9E1N - chains E and I of the 11 polymer chains in the assembly; structure by electron microscopy, 3.40 A resolution.

Chain E:
Protein: Histone H3.2
Organism: Xenopus laevis
UniProtKB: P84233 (H32_XENLA); residues 0-135 here correspond to UniProt positions 1-136 (UniProt number = residue number + 1)
Chain sequence (136 residues; numbered 0 to 135; the number before each row is that of its first residue; numbering starts at 0):
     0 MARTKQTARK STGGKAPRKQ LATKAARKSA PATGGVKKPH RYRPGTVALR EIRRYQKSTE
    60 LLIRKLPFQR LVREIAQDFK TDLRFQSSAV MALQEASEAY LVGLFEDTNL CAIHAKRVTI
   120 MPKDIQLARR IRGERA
Disordered / not traced: 0-37, 134-135
Curated features (UniProtKB/Swiss-Prot):
  - modified residue: Arg2 (Asymmetric dimethylarginine), Thr3 (Phosphothreonine), Lys4 (Allysine), Gln5 (5-glutamyl dopamine), Thr6 (Phosphothreonine), Arg8 (Citrulline), Lys9 (N6,N6,N6-trimethyllysine), Ser10 (ADP-ribosylserine), Thr11 (Phosphothreonine), Lys14 (N6-(2-hydroxyisobutyryl)lysine), Arg17 (Asymmetric dimethylarginine), Lys18 (N6-(2-hydroxyisobutyryl)lysine), Lys23 (N6-(2-hydroxyisobutyryl)lysine), Arg26 (Citrulline), Lys27 (N6,N6,N6-trimethyllysine), Ser28 (ADP-ribosylserine), Lys36 (N6,N6,N6-trimethyllysine), Lys37 (N6-methyllysine), Tyr41 (Phosphotyrosine), Lys56 (N6,N6,N6-trimethyllysine) and 8 more in UniProt
  - lipidation: Cys110 (S-palmitoyl cysteine)

Chain I:
Molecule: 149-nt DNA strand
Organism: Homo sapiens
Sequence (149 nucleotides; numbered -73 to 75; the number before each row is that of its first residue; numbers below 1 keep their minus sign (DA-73 is residue -73)):
   -73 ACAGGATGTA TATATCTGAC ACGTGCCTGG AGACTAGGGA GTAATCCCCT TGGCGGTTAA
   -13 AACGCGGGGG ACAGCGCGTA CGTGCGTTTA AGCGGTGCTA GAGCTGTCTA CGACCAATTG
    47 AGCGGCCTCG GCACCGGGAT TCTCCAGGG

Interface between chain E and chain I:
Residue-residue contacts - 21 pairs, chain E then chain I:
  Arg40(E) - DG-8(I)  base contact
  Arg40(E) - DC71(I)  phosphate contact
  Arg42(E) - DG-5(I)  salt bridge to the phosphate
  Arg42(E) - DC70(I)  hydrogen bond to the phosphate
  Arg42(E) - DC71(I)  salt bridge to the phosphate
  Pro43(E) - DG-5(I)  sugar contact
  Thr45(E) - DC70(I)  hydrogen bond to the phosphate
  Arg63(E) - DA-14(I)  sugar contact
  Arg72(E) - DT-23(I)  salt bridge to the phosphate
  Arg83(E) - DT-24(I)  sugar contact
  Arg83(E) - DT-23(I)  sugar contact
  Phe84(E) - DT-24(I)  phosphate contact
  Phe84(E) - DT-23(I)  hydrogen bond to the phosphate
  Gln85(E) - DT-24(I)  phosphate contact
  Arg116(E) - DA-3(I)  phosphate contact
  Arg116(E) - DC-2(I)  phosphate contact
  Val117(E) - DG-4(I)  sugar contact
  Val117(E) - DA-3(I)  hydrogen bond to the phosphate
  Thr118(E) - DA-3(I)  hydrogen bond to the phosphate
  Met120(E) - DA-3(I)  phosphate contact
  Met120(E) - DC-2(I)  phosphate contact
Interface residues without a listed pair, chain E (16 interface residues in all): Tyr41, Ser86, Lys115
Interface residues without a listed pair, chain I (13 interface residues in all): DA-13, DG-6, DT69

In short:
16 residues of chain E face 13 of chain I across their interface; the contacts include 5 hydrogen bonds and 3
salt bridges. Polar pairs include Arg42(E)-DC70(I), Thr45(E)-DC70(I) and Phe84(E)-DT-23(I).
Here chain E is Histone H3.2 (Xenopus laevis) and chain I is a 149-nt DNA strand (Homo sapiens). Entry 9E1N
(Snf2h bound nucleosome complex-ClassA3) was determined by electron microscopy (same publication as 9E1L,
9E1M, 9E1O, 9E1P, 9E1Q, 9E1R and 4 further entries).
